PDB entry 6DVE | X-ray diffraction, 3.81 A resolution | chains D and F of the 8 polymer chains in the assembly

# Chain D
Name: DNA-directed RNA polymerase subunit beta'
Organism: Mycobacterium tuberculosis (strain ATCC 25618 / H37Rv)
Notes: EC 2.7.7.6
Reference sequence: P9WGY7 (RPOC_MYCTU); numbering as in UniProt (aligned over 1-1316)
Amino-acid sequence (1316 residues; each row starts with the number of its first residue):
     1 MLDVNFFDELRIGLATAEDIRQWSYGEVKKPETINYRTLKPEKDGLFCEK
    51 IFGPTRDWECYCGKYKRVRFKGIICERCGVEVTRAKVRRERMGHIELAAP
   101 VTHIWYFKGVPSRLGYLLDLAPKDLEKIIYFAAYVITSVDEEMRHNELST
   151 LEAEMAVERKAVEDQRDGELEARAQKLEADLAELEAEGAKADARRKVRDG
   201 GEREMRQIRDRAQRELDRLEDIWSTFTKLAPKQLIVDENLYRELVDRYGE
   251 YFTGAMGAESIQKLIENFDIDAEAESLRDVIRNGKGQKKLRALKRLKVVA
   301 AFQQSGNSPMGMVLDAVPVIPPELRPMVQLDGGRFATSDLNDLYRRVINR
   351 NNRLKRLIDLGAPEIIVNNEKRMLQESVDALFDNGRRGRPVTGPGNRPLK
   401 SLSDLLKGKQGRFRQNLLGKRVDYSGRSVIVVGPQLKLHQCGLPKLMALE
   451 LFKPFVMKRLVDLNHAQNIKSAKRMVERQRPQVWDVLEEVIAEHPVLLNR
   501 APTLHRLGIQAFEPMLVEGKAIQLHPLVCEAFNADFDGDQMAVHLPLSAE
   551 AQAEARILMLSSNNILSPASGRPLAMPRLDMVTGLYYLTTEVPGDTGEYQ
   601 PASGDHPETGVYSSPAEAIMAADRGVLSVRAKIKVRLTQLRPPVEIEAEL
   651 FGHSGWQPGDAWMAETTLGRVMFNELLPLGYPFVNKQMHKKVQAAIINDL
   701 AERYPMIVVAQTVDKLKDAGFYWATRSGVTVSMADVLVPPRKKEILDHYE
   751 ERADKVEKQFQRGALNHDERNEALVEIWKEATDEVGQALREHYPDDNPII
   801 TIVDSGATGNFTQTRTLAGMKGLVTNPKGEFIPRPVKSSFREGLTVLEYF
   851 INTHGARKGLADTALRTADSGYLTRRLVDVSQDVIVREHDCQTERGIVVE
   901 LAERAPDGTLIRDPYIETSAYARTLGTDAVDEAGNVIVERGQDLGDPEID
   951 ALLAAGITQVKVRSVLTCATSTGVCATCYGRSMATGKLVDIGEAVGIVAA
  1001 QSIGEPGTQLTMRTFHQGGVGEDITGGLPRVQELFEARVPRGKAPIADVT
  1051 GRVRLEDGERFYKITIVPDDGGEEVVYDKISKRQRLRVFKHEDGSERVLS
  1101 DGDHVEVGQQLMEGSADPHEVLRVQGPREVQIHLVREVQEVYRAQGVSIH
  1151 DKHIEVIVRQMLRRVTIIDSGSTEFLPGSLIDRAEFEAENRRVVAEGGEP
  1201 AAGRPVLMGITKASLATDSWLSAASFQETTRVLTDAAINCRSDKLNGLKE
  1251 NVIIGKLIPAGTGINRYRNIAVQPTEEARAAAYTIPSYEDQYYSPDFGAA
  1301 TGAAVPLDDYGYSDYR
Unresolved in the structure: 1-2, 1012-1025, 1282-1316
Curated features (UniProtKB/Swiss-Prot):
  - binding site (Zn(2+)): Cys60, Cys62, Cys75, Cys78, Cys891, Cys968, Cys975, Cys978
  - binding site (Mg(2+)): Asp535, Asp537, Asp539
Bound ions: Zn2+ site 1: Cys60, Cys62, Cys75, Cys78; Zn2+ site 2: Cys891, Cys968, Cys975, Cys978

# Chain F
Name: ECF RNA polymerase sigma factor SigL
Organism: Mycobacterium tuberculosis (strain ATCC 25618 / H37Rv)
Reference sequence: P9WGH5 (SIGL_MYCTU); residues 1-177 here = UniProt positions 1-177
Amino-acid sequence (177 residues; row label = number of the first residue in the row):
     1 MARVSGAAAAEAALMRALYDEHAAVLWRYALRLTGDAAQAEDVVQETLLR
    51 AWQHPEVIGDTARPARAWLFTVARNMIIDERRSARFRNVVGSTDQSGTPE
   101 QSTPDEVNAALDRLLIADALAQLSAEHRAVIQRSYYRGWSTAQIATDLGI
   151 AEGTVKSRLHYAVRALRLTLQELGVTR
Unresolved in the structure: 1-3
Modified residues: Mse1 (selenomethionine); Mse15 (selenomethionine; parent Met); Mse76 (selenomethionine; parent Met)
Curated features (UniProtKB/Swiss-Prot):
  - DNA-binding region: Thr141 to His160 (H-T-H motif)
  - motif: Asp42 to Gln45 (Interaction with polymerase core subunit RpoC)
Reported in the primary citation:
  - specificity-determining residues: His54, Asp60

# Interface between chain D and chain F
Pairs across the interface (69; chain D residue first):
  Tyr36(D) with Arg87(F), hydrogen bond (backbone-side chain); Asn88(F)
  Arg67(D) with Gly138(F)
  Arg69(D) with Arg137(F); Gly138(F); Ser140(F); Gln143(F)
  Glu238(D) with Arg16(F)
  Arg242(D) with Arg16(F)
  Pro326(D) with Thr93(F); Gln101(F)
  Val328(D) with Gln101(F)
  Arg334(D) with Arg87(F); Val90(F)
  Phe335(D) with Arg87(F); Asn88(F); Val90(F); Gly91(F), hydrogen bond (backbone-backbone)
  Ala336(D) with Gly91(F); Thr93(F)
  Thr337(D) with Asn88(F); Gly91(F), hydrogen bond (backbone-backbone); Ser92(F); Thr93(F), hydrogen bond (backbone-backbone)
  Ser338(D) with Thr93(F); Asp94(F), hydrogen bond
  Asp339(D) with Ser92(F), hydrogen bond; Asp94(F), hydrogen bond (backbone-side chain)
  Arg346(D) with Asp36(F), salt bridge; Ala38(F)
  Arg350(D) with Ala38(F), hydrogen bond (side chain-backbone); Glu41(F), salt bridge; Asp42(F), salt bridge
  Arg353(D) with Asp42(F), salt bridge; Gln45(F); Glu46(F), salt bridge
  Arg356(D) with Glu46(F), salt bridge
  Leu357(D) with Leu49(F), hydrophobic
  Leu360(D) with Trp52(F); Gln53(F)
  Gly361(D) with Trp52(F)
  Ala362(D) with Trp52(F), hydrophobic
  Pro363(D) with Mse15(F), hydrophobic; Trp52(F)
  Ile365(D) with Tyr19(F), hydrophobic
  Ile366(D) with Mse15(F), hydrophobic; Tyr19(F); Gln45(F)
  Asn369(D) with Gln45(F), hydrogen bond
  Glu370(D) with Gln45(F)
  Met373(D) with Glu41(F); Gln45(F)
  Glu376(D) with Glu41(F)
  Thr392(D) with Asp36(F)
  Arg397(D) with Ser92(F), hydrogen bond; Gln95(F)
  Lys400(D) with Asp94(F)
  Gln467(D) with Leu173(F); Gly174(F)
  Asn468(D) with Leu173(F), hydrogen bond (side chain-backbone); Gly174(F), hydrogen bond (side chain-backbone); Val175(F)
  Ile469(D) with Leu111(F), hydrophobic
  Lys470(D) with Asp112(F), salt bridge; Leu115(F)
  Lys473(D) with Val107(F); Asn108(F), hydrogen bond; Leu111(F)
  Arg474(D) with Thr176(F)
Also at the interface, not in a pair above, chain D (46 interface residues in all): Thr33, Val68, Met327, Leu330, Leu340, Asp342, Arg372, Val391, Pro394
Also at the interface, not in a pair above, chain F (42 interface residues in all): Ala12, Gly35, Leu48, Ala84, Phe86, Val89, Thr98, Trp139

# Overview
The interface between chain D and chain F involves 46 residues on one side and 42 on the other, with 13
hydrogen bonds and 7 salt bridges. Among the polar pairs are Arg346(D)-Asp36(F), Arg350(D)-Glu41(F) and
Arg350(D)-Asp42(F). UniProt lists 8 Zn2+-binding residues and 3 Mg2+-binding residues on chain D. From the
paper: specificity determinants His54(F) and Asp60(F).
Chain D is DNA-directed RNA polymerase subunit beta' and chain F is ECF RNA polymerase sigma factor SigL, both
from Mycobacterium tuberculosis (strain ATCC 25618 / H37Rv); the structure, Crystal structure of Mycobacterium
tuberculosis transcription initiation complex(ECF selenomethionine-labelled sigma factor L) with 6 nt spacer,
was determined by X-ray diffraction together with 6DV9, 6DVB, 6DVC and 6DVD from the same study.
